6XP5 - chains F and N of the 15 polymer chains in the assembly; structure by electron microscopy, 4.20 A resolution (low resolution: residue-level contacts below are approximate; hydrogen-bond / salt-bridge calls are withheld).

Chain F:
Molecule: Mediator of RNA polymerase II transcription subunit 6
Organism: Chaetomium thermophilum (strain DSM 1495 / CBS 144.50 / IMI 039719)
UniProt: G0SGT8 (G0SGT8_CHATD); the construct has insertions or renumbered stretches relative to UniProt, so the offset changes along the chain: 1-135 = UniProt 1-135; 137-170 = UniProt 136-169; 192-314 = UniProt 214-336
Sequence (337 residues; each row starts with the number of its first residue; note: 21 numbers in that range are skipped by the numbering (no residue carries them; nothing is unmodelled there); a row labelled like 170A-170Z holds insertion residues (170A, then the next letters in order)):
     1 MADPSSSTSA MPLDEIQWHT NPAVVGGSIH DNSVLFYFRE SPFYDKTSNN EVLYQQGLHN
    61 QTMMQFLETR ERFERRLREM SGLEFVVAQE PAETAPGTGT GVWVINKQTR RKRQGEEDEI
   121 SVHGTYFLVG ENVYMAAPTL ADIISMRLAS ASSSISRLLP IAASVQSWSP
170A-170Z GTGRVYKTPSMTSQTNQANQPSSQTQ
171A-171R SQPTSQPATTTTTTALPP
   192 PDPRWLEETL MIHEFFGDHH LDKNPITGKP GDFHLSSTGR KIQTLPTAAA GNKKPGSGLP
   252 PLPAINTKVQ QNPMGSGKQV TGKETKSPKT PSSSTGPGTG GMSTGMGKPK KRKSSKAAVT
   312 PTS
Unresolved in the structure: 1-12, 70-76, 91-97, 113-116, 170A-170Z, 171A-171R, 208-314
Sequence notes: insertion (136); conflict Phe206 (Thr228 in G0SGT8)

Chain N:
Molecule: Mediator of RNA polymerase II transcription subunit 14
Organism: Chaetomium thermophilum (strain DSM 1495 / CBS 144.50 / IMI 039719)
UniProt: G0SCL5 (G0SCL5_CHATD); the construct lacks a stretch of the UniProt sequence and is renumbered around it, so the offset changes along the chain: 1-694 = UniProt 1-694; 695-715 = UniProt 710-730; 744-1181 = UniProt 731-1168
Sequence (1171 residues; numbered 1 to 1181 plus 15 insertion-coded residues; 25 numbers in that range are skipped by the numbering (no residue carries them; nothing is unmodelled there); the number before each row is that of its first residue; a row labelled like 694A-694O holds insertion residues (694A, then the next letters in order)):
     1 MEARAHGALP NNYDRERFIN GVGGDDKALK RKLEEPLSDI TKELDTVIAQ SDVAVADPKG
    61 QLCPDADVPD EMEHITDGIL PLNLLLIRLA EFSHSKLEEL VTMLASKPVP QHAVNGNGSH
   121 STLVEDASPE SQEKKRLLLN TIQDLHSRWV KALVITEWAR NAEKVGKLID IRTHLFKKLE
   181 LYPQVLNDFI NLKRDMAWAK VPSPDLKTAL HILTHGEVTW MPDFNFLDPP PLTTEETLRW
   241 INDMNLALHA RLQLEEHDKL PPPFKNYTID SGRVTFRVRG EFEVDLSISE EDFSEQFWFI
   301 NFRFDFSPAP AELTPAVRYW MTEKVNNILK TEGLGGCYKY LHEFTLTQKI AELHRQAIAL
   361 NKGRWANSLR VEKLNRNLGI HYWANRLHSQ NLKSWIIIGV HSGEDPQGLE EPKPSYLMVQ
   421 WFREGVEQFI DIPFSQEKLS IEEILEFVTA KHVGYLLFSL FRKFDGKPRF TQGKKARLEL
   481 NVWTQKPEDY YLSMQLLDDE DLKIQVNPWM GDFITTPSTG PWNRTLNSLG NPAEEGSKEL
   541 ENFRYIYIIS VLKAQGKSHG WSVVRSPISQ DELRSIVHSE SASSRETFQA AWTRFVDWDP
   601 QWYAMRSMSL AGDQWWLVEV TSQRQSISGN RLVFFTKMAP CFSEERLTDG FFNGLRDHSR
   661 RLIAEITNLR ELYPGITPSQ LRKLIDPTRQ PPVL
694A-694O PVKASKILGDFGGAD
   695 AQSIAWLKDP VWLIYRGSAC D
   741 AAATRVSDSP QQKRTQPVLD VFEAYLDVTD RRRFQTLNPR LDRDILYNPY TGRFMFRLRA
   801 KMGVPVVPLL GIRVRQLQRL LDFLEGLRRV GDQAVPERVT LREIVFSYGA TRKRDSTNQP
   861 KVRPWRVRLD LTKEEGVGVV LEKGNPHLRV INRLEDLVNS QKFYSLATYL TLSLPLFRAF
   921 EQLENAWQTA QENGRGSCFI LHLSLDKHTI RFVLPGHQRQ ISLLIQPHEK EGKLVWEVGR
   981 PRHDPELLNE NCEFNRVLKE RVWTISGSGF KGLVTGAAAE PDEGIERLLV LISDAVLHLS
  1041 TSQPATAPPQ PPQAQPSQQV QQVQQQQVVS QLQPQAQQPR SAMPHASVGQ QQPHGAPAPM
  1101 ARFPPQQQQI FQQQRPPQPQ PNMHGGQISQ PNMHGGPKPQ LQGQHGQPGQ MVAAPQQQGQ
  1161 RPGTGTAAGM GRSNAPLVVL D
Unresolved in the structure: 1-90, 124-228, 402-413, 469-477, 519-523, 602, 612-635, 694A-694O, 816-1181
Sequence notes: insertion (741-743)

Interface between chain F and chain N:
Residue-residue contacts (15):
  Asp193(F) with Pro308(N); His354(N)
  Pro194(F) with Pro308(N)
  Trp196(F) with Ile350(N); Ala351(N); Leu353(N)
  Leu197(F) with Pro308(N)
  Ile203(F) with Leu346(N); Asn375(N)
  His204(F) with Glu343(N)
  Glu205(F) with Arg318(N)
  Phe206(F) with Leu346(N); Asn375(N)
  Phe207(F) with His342(N); Arg376(N)
Also at the interface, not in a pair above, chain N (14 interface residues in all): Ala309, Thr314, Thr347

Overview:
9 residues of chain F face 14 of chain N across their interface.
Chain F is Mediator of RNA polymerase II transcription subunit 6 and chain N is Mediator of RNA polymerase II
transcription subunit 14, both from Chaetomium thermophilum (strain DSM 1495 / CBS 144.50 / IMI 039719); the
structure, Head-Middle module of Mediator, was determined by electron microscopy (same publication as 7JMN).
